Entry 3QVR (X-ray diffraction, 1.30 A resolution); this record covers chain A.

# Chain A
Molecule: Glucose oxidase
From: Aspergillus niger
Notes: EC 1.1.3.4
UniProtKB: P13006 (GOX_ASPNG); residues 1-583 here correspond to UniProt positions 23-605 (UniProt number = residue number + 22)
Amino-acid sequence (583 residues; row label = number of the first residue in the row):
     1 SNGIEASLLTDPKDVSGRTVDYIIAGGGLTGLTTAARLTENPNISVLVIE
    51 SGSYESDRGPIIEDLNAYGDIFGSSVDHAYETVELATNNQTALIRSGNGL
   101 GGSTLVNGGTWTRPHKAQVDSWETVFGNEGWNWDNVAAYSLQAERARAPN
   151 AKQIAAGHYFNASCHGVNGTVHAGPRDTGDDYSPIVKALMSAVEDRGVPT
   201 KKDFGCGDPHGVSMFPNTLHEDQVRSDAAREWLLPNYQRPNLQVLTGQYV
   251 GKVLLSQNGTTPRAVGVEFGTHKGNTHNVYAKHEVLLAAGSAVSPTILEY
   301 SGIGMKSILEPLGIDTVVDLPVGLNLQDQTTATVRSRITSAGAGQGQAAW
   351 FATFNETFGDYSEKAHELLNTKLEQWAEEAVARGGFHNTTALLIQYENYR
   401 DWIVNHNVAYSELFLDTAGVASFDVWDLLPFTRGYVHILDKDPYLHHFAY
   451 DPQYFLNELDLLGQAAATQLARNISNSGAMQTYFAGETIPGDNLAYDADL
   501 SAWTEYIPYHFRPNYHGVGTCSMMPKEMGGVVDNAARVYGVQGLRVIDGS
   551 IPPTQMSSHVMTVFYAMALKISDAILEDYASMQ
Not modelled in the structure: 1-2
Cystine bridges: Cys164-Cys206
Covalent attachments: N-acetylglucosamine (NAG) linked to Asn89, Asn161, Asn355, Asn388
Ligand contacts: FAD (flavin-adenine dinucleotide): Ala25, Gly26, Gly27, Gly28, Leu29, Thr30, Gly31, Ile49, Glu50, Ser51, Tyr68, Phe72, His78, Tyr80, Arg95, Ser96, Gly97, Asn98, Gly99, Gly101, Gly102, Ser103, Thr104, Val106, Asn107, Gly108, Gly109, Thr110, Gln248, Tyr249, Val250, Ala288, Ala289, Gly290, Val293, Ile297, Tyr515, Asp548, Gly549, His559, Val560, Met561, Phe564
Curated features (UniProtKB/Swiss-Prot):
  - active site: His516 (Proton acceptor)
  - binding site (FAD): Leu29, Thr30, Glu50, Ser103, Asn107, Gly108, Thr110, Val250, Gly549, Met561
  - binding site (O2): Arg537, Val538
  - glycosylation (N-linked (GlcNAc...) asparagine): Asn43, Asn89, Asn161, Asn168, Asn258, Asn355, Asn388, Asn473

# Overview
Chain A binds flavin-adenine dinucleotide. N-acetylglucosamine is covalently linked to Asn89, Asn161, Asn355
and Asn388. From UniProt: active-site residue His516, 10 FAD-binding residues and O2-binding residues Arg537
and Val538.
Chain A is Glucose oxidase (Aspergillus niger); the structure, Crystal structure of glucose oxidase for space
group P3121 at 1.3 A resolution, was determined by X-ray diffraction, deposited together with 3QSE, 3QSM, 3QSS
and 3QVP.
